Entry 3JAA (electron microscopy, 22.00 A resolution (very low resolution: no residue pairs are listed; an interface is given only as per-side residue counts)); this record covers chains A and P of the 3 polymer chains in the assembly.

# Chain A
Protein: DNA polymerase eta
Organism: Homo sapiens
Notes: EC 2.7.7.7; fragment: catalytic core (residues 1-432)
UniProt: Q9Y253 (POLH_HUMAN); numbering as in UniProt (aligned over 1-432)
Chain sequence (435 residues; numbered -2 to 432; the number before each row is that of its first residue; numbers below 1 keep their minus sign (Gly-2 is residue -2)):
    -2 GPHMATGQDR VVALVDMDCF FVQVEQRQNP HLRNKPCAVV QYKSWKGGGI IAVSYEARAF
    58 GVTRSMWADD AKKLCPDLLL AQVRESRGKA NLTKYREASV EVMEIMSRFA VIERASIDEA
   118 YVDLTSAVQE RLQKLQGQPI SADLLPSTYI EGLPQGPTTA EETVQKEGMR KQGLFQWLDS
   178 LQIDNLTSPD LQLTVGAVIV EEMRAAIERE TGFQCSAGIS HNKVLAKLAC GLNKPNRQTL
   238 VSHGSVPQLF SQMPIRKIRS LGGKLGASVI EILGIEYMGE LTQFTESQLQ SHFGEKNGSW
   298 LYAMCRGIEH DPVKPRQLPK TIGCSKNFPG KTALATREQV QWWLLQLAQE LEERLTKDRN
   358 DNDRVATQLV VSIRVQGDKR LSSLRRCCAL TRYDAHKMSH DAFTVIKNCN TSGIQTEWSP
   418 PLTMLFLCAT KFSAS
Disordered / not traced: 155-157, 411-412
Construct notes: expression tag (-2 to 0)
Bound ions: Mg2+ site 1: Asp13, Met14, Asp115 (together with DZ4); Mg2+ site 2: Asp13, Asp115, Glu116 (together with DZ4) (shared with DT9(P) of chain P)
Small-molecule neighbours:
  - DZ4 (2'-deoxy-5'-O-[(R)-hydroxy{[(R)-hydroxy(phosphonooxy)phosphoryl]amino}phosphoryl]adenosine), molecule 1: Asp13, Met14, Asp15, Cys16, Phe17, Phe18, Ile48, Ala49, Tyr52, Arg55, Arg61, Ile114, Asp115, Glu116, Lys231
  - DZ4, molecule 2: Arg256, Ser257, Leu262, Lys293, Asn294, Trp297
Curated features (UniProtKB/Swiss-Prot):
  - binding site (Mg(2+)): Asp13, Met14, Asp115, Glu116
  - binding site (Mn(2+)): Asp13, Met14, Asp115, Glu116
  - binding site (a 2'-deoxyribonucleoside 5'-triphosphate): Arg61
  - natural variant: Val37 (deletion: In XPV), Leu75 (deletion: In XPV), Arg93 (R93P: In XPV), Arg111 (R111H: In XPV), Thr122 (T122P: In XPV), Gly153 (G153D: In a breast cancer sample), Thr191 (T191P: In XPV), Gly263 (G263V: In XPV), Val266 (V266D: In XPV), Gly295 (G295R: In XPV), Arg361 (R361S: In XPV)
  - mutagenesis: Tyr52 (Y52A/F: Reduces DNA polymerase activity; Y52E: Reduces DNA polymerase activity. Increases fidelity of replication and reduces translesion bypass), Arg61 (R61A: Reduces enzymatic activity by two-thirds), Ser62 (S62G: Increased DNA polymerase activity and translesion bypass compared to wild-type), Ala68 (A68S/V: Severe reduction in thymine dimer translesion bypass), Asn324 to Pro326 (Reduces binding to chromatin and to monoubiquitinated PCNA. Abolishes binding to monoubiquitinated PCNA; when associated with 705-E--H-713 Del)

# Chain P
Molecule: 9-nt DNA strand
Notes: fragment: dna primer
Sequence (9 nucleotides; row label = number of the first residue in the row):
     1 TAGCGTCAT
Bound ions: Mg2+: DT9 (together with DZ4) (shared with Asp13(A), Asp115(A), Glu116(A) of chain A)

# Interface between chain A and chain P
At this resolution (22 A) residue pairs are not listed: 23 residues of chain A and 9 of chain P lie at the interface.

# In short
23 residues of chain A face 9 of chain P across their interface. Chain A binds compound DZ4. From UniProt: 4
Mg2+-binding residues, 4 Mn2+-binding residues, residue binding 2'-deoxyribonucleoside 5'-triphosphate
Arg61(A) and 7 mutagenesis sites on chain A.
Chain A is DNA polymerase eta (Homo sapiens) and chain P is a 9-nt DNA strand; the structure, HUMAN DNA
POLYMERASE ETA in COMPLEX WITH NORMAL DNA AND INCO NUCLEOTIDE (NRM), was determined by electron microscopy
(same publication as 3JA9).
